Entry 3D85 (X-ray diffraction, 1.90 A resolution); this record covers chains A and B of the 4 polymer chains in the assembly.

[Chain A]
Name: FAB of antibody 7G10, light chain
From: Homo sapiens
Notes: fragment: light chain; antibody fragment or engineered binder
Amino-acid sequence (214 residues; numbered 1 to 214; the number before each row is that of its first residue):
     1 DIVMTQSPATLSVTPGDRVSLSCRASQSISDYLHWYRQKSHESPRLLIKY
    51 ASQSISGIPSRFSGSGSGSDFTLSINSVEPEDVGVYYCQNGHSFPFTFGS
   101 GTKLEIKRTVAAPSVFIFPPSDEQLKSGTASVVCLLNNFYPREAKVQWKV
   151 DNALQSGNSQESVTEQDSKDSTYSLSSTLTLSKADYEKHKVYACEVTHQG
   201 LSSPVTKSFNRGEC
Disordered / not traced: 214
Disulfides: Cys23-Cys88, Cys134-Cys194

[Chain B]
Name: FAB of antibody 7G10, heavy chain
From: Homo sapiens
Notes: fragment: heavy chain; antibody fragment or engineered binder
Amino-acid sequence (223 residues; numbered 1 to 223; the number before each row is that of its first residue):
     1 EVQLQQSGPELVKPGASVKMSCKASGYTFTSNVMHWVKQKPGQGLEWIGY
    51 INPYNDGTKYNEKFKGKATLTSDKSSSTAYMELSSLTSEDSAVYYCARNW
   101 DVAYWGQGTLVTVSAASTKGPSVFPLAPSSKSTSGGTAALGCLVKDYFPE
   151 PVTVSWNSGALTSGVHTFPAVLQSSGLYSLSSVVTVPSSSLGTQTYICNV
   201 NHKPSNTKVDKKVEPKSCDKTHT
Disordered / not traced: 132, 218-223
Disulfides: Cys22-Cys96, Cys142-Cys198

[Chain A / chain B interface]
Pairs across the interface (58):
  His34(A) - Trp100(B)
  Tyr36(A) - Trp100(B)
  Tyr36(A) - Trp105(B)
  Gln38(A) - Gln39(B)  hydrogen bond
  Gln38(A) - Tyr95(B)  hydrogen bond
  Glu42(A) - Tyr95(B)
  Ser43(A) - Tyr95(B)
  Ser43(A) - Trp105(B)
  Ser43(A) - Gly106(B)
  Pro44(A) - Leu45(B)  hydrophobic
  Pro44(A) - Trp105(B)
  Leu46(A) - Trp100(B)
  Leu46(A) - Asp101(B)
  Leu46(A) - Ala103(B)  hydrophobic
  Tyr50(A) - Asp101(B)  hydrogen bond
  Tyr87(A) - Gln39(B)
  Tyr87(A) - Gln43(B)
  Tyr87(A) - Leu45(B)  hydrophobic
  Gln89(A) - Trp100(B)
  Phe94(A) - Tyr50(B)
  Phe94(A) - Lys59(B)
  Pro95(A) - Trp47(B)  hydrophobic
  Pro95(A) - Asn61(B)
  Phe96(A) - His35(B)
  Phe96(A) - Trp47(B)
  Phe96(A) - Trp100(B)
  Phe98(A) - Leu45(B)
  Phe116(A) - Thr133(B)
  Phe116(A) - Ala139(B)  hydrophobic
  Phe118(A) - Leu126(B)
  Phe118(A) - Ala127(B)
  Phe118(A) - Ala139(B)
  Ser121(A) - Phe124(B)
  Ser121(A) - Pro125(B)
  Asp122(A) - Lys216(B)
  Glu123(A) - Phe124(B)
  Glu123(A) - Lys211(B)  salt bridge
  Gln124(A) - Phe124(B)
  Gln124(A) - Lys145(B)
  Ser131(A) - Leu143(B)
  Ser131(A) - Lys145(B)
  Val133(A) - Leu126(B)  hydrophobic
  Leu135(A) - Phe168(B)  hydrophobic
  Leu135(A) - Val183(B)  hydrophobic
  Asn137(A) - His166(B)
  Asn137(A) - Thr185(B)
  Asn138(A) - His166(B)  hydrogen bond
  Gln160(A) - Val171(B)
  Ser162(A) - Phe168(B)
  Ser162(A) - Pro169(B)  hydrogen bond (side chain-backbone)
  Ser162(A) - Val171(B)
  Val163(A) - Pro169(B)
  Thr164(A) - Phe168(B)
  Ser174(A) - His166(B)  hydrogen bond
  Ser174(A) - Phe168(B)
  Leu175(A) - Phe168(B)  hydrophobic
  Ser176(A) - Phe168(B)
  Ser208(A) - Lys131(B)  hydrogen bond (backbone-side chain)
Also at the interface, not in a pair above, chain A (36 interface residues in all): Asp1, Lys49, Glu161
Also at the interface, not in a pair above, chain B (39 interface residues in all): Gly44, Glu46, Lys63, Val123, Thr137, Leu140, Gln173, Ser181

[Overview]
Chain A and chain B form an interface of 36 and 39 residues respectively, with 7 hydrogen bonds and 1 salt
bridge. Among the polar pairs are Glu123(A)-Lys211(B), Gln38(A)-Gln39(B) and Gln38(A)-Tyr95(B).
Chain A is FAB of antibody 7G10, light chain and chain B is FAB of antibody 7G10, heavy chain, both from Homo
sapiens; the structure, Crystal structure of IL-23 in complex with neutralizing FAB, was determined by X-ray
diffraction (same publication as 3D87).
